Entry 7KS8 (X-ray diffraction, 2.50 A resolution); this record covers chain A.

Chain A:
Protein: Cytochrome P450 3A4
Source organism: Homo sapiens
Notes: EC 1.14.14.1, 1.14.14.56, 1.14.14.73, 1.14.14.55
UniProt: P08684 (CP3A4_HUMAN); aligned to UniProt positions 1-483 over residues 21-503 (the alignment contains insertions or deletions, so no single offset holds)
Amino-acid sequence (487 residues; row label = number of the first residue in the row):
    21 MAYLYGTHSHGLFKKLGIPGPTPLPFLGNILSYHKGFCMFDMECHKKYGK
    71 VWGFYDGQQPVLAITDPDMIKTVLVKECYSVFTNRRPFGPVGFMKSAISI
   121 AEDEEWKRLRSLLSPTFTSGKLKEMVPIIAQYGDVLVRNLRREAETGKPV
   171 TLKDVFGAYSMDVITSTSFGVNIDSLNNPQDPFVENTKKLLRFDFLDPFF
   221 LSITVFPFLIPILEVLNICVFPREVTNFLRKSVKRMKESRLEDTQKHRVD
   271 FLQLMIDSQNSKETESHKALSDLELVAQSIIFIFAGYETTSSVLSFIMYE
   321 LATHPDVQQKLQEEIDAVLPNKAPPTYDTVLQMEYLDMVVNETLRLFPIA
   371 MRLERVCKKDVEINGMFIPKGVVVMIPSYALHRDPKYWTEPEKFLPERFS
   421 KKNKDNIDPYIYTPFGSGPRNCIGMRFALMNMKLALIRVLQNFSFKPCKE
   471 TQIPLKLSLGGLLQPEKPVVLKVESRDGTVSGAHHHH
Disordered / not traced: 21-27, 210-214, 264-268, 281-287, 498-507
Differences from the reference sequence: expression tag (504-507)
Bound ions: heme Fe near C442 (its only coordinating residue here)
Small-molecule neighbours:
  - heme (HEM): R105, I118, S119, W126, R130, F137, I301, F302, A305, G306, T309, V313, L364, I369, A370, L373, R375, P434, F435, G436, S437, R440, N441, C442, I443, G444, F447, A448, M452
  - X8S ((tert-butyl {1-[(3-oxo-3-{[(pyridin-3-yl-kappaN)methyl]amino}propyl)sulfanyl]-3-phenylpropan-2-yl}carbamate)(6,6'-dimethyl-2,2'-bipyridine-kappa~2~N~1~,N~1'~)(1~2~,2~2~:2~6~,3~2~-terpyridine-kappa~3~N~11~,N~21~,N~31~)ruthenium): F57, R105, R106, P107, F108, S119, I120, F215, D217, F220, I301, F304, A305, T309, I369, A370, M371, R372, E374, G481, L482
What the authors report for this chain:
  - binding site for X8S: F57, F108, F215, F220, I301, F304, I369, M371, L482
  - binding site for X8S: D217, E374 (proposed by the authors, not directly observed)

Summary:
Chain A binds heme and compound X8S. From the paper: a binding site for X8S at F57, F108 and F215 among
others.
Chain A is Cytochrome P450 3A4 (Homo sapiens); the structure, Crystal structure of human CYP3A4 with the caged
inhibitor, was determined by X-ray diffraction together with 7KSA from the same study.
